PDB entry 5L67 | X-ray diffraction, 2.60 A resolution | chains F and G of the 28 polymer chains in the assembly

Chain F:
Molecule: Probable proteasome subunit alpha type-7
From: Saccharomyces cerevisiae (strain ATCC 204508 / S288c)
Notes: EC 3.4.25.1
UniProtKB: P21242 (PSA7_YEAST); residues -3 to 284 here correspond to UniProt positions 1-288 (UniProt number = residue number + 4)
Sequence (288 residues; row label = number of the first residue in the row; numbers below 1 keep their minus sign (Met-3 is residue -3)):
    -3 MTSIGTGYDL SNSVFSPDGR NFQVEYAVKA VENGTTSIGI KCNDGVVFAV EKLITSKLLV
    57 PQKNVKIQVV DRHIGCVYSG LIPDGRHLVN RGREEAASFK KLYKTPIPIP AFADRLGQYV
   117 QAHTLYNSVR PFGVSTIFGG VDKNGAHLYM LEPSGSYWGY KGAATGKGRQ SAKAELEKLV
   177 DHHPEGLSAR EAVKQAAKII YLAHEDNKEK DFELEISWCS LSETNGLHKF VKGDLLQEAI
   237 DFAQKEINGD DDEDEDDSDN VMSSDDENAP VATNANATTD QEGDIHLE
Not modelled in the structure: -3 to 1, 245-284
UniProt features mapped onto this chain:
  - modified residue: Thr-2 (N-acetylthreonine)

Chain G:
Molecule: Proteasome subunit alpha type-1
From: Saccharomyces cerevisiae (strain ATCC 204508 / S288c)
Notes: EC 3.4.25.1
UniProtKB: P21243 (PSA1_YEAST); residues -8 to 243 here correspond to UniProt positions 1-252 (UniProt number = residue number + 9)
Sequence (252 residues; row label = number of the first residue in the row; numbers below 1 keep their minus sign (Met-8 is residue -8)):
    -8 MSGAAAASAA GYDRHITIFS PEGRLYQVEY AFKATNQTNI NSLAVRGKDC TVVISQKKVP
    52 DKLLDPTTVS YIFCISRTIG MVVNGPIPDA RNAALRAKAE AAEFRYKYGY DMPCDVLAKR
   112 MANLSQIYTQ RAYMRPLGVI LTFVSVDEEL GPSIYKTDPA GYYVGYKATA TGPKQQEITT
   172 NLENHFKKSK IDHINEESWE KVVEFAITHM IDALGTEFSK NDLEVGVATK DKFFTLSAEN
   232 IEERLVAIAE QD
Not modelled in the structure: -8 to 1, 243
Metal / ion sites: Mg2+: Thr8, Tyr119, Arg122, Met125

Chain F / chain G interface:
Residue-residue contacts (62; chain F residue first):
  Thr2(F) with His6(G)
  Gly3(F) with His6(G)
  Tyr4(F) with Arg5(G); His6(G); Tyr21(G)
  Ser9(F) with Arg126(G)
  Val10(F) with His6(G); Gln18(G)
  Phe11(F) with Gln18(G), hydrogen bond (backbone-side chain); Tyr21(G); Ala22(G), hydrophobic; Ala25(G), hydrophobic; Arg126(G); Pro127(G)
  Ser12(F) with Tyr21(G)
  Pro13(F) with Tyr21(G), hydrophobic; Lys24(G), hydrogen bond (backbone-side chain)
  Asp14(F) with Lys24(G)
  Gly15(F) with Tyr21(G); Ala25(G)
  Lys37(F) with Asp56(G), salt bridge
  Asp110(F) with Arg82(G)
  Gln114(F) with Arg82(G), hydrogen bond (side chain-backbone); Asn83(G); Leu86(G)
  Gln117(F) with Pro79(G); Asp80(G); Asn83(G), hydrogen bond; Arg126(G)
  Thr120(F) with Arg126(G), hydrogen bond (backbone-side chain)
  Leu121(F) with Tyr124(G); Arg126(G); Leu128(G), hydrophobic
  Tyr122(F) with Tyr124(G); Met125(G), hydrophobic
  Ser150(F) with Pro79(G)
  Gly151(F) with Pro79(G)
  Ser152(F) with Ile78(G); Pro79(G)
  Tyr153(F) with Arg82(G), hydrogen bond (backbone-side chain)
  Trp154(F) with Leu55(G), hydrophobic; Thr59(G); Val60(G), hydrophobic; Ser61(G); Tyr62(G); Ile78(G), hydrophobic; Arg82(G)
  Gly155(F) with Leu55(G); Asp56(G), hydrogen bond (backbone-backbone); Thr59(G), hydrogen bond (backbone-side chain)
  Tyr156(F) with Leu54(G); Leu55(G); Asp56(G)
  Lys157(F) with Lys53(G); Leu54(G), hydrogen bond (backbone-backbone); Leu55(G)
  Gly158(F) with Leu54(G)
  Leu172(F) with Leu54(G), hydrophobic
  Glu173(F) with Lys53(G); Leu54(G)
  Val176(F) with Leu54(G), hydrophobic
  Asp177(F) with Lys53(G), salt bridge
Also at the interface, not in a pair above, chain F (32 interface residues in all): Tyr145, Lys169
Also at the interface, not in a pair above, chain G (29 interface residues in all): Asp52, Pro57, Gly129

In short:
Chain F and chain G form an interface of 32 and 29 residues respectively; the contacts include 9 hydrogen
bonds and 2 salt bridges. Among the polar pairs are Lys37(F)-Asp56(G), Asp177(F)-Lys53(G) and
Phe11(F)-Gln18(G). Thr8(G), Tyr119(G), Arg122(G) and Met125(G) form the Mg2+ site.
Chain F is Probable proteasome subunit alpha type-7 and chain G is Proteasome subunit alpha type-1, both from
Saccharomyces cerevisiae (strain ATCC 204508 / S288c); the structure, Yeast 20S proteasome with mouse beta5i
(1-138) and mouse beta6 (97-111; 118-133) in complex with PR-924, was determined by X-ray diffraction together
with 5L52, 5L54, 5L55, 5L5A, 5L5B, 5L5D and 30 further entries from the same study.
